9BTI - chains F and H of the 8 polymer chains in the assembly; structure by electron microscopy, 4.14 A resolution (low resolution: residue-level contacts below are approximate; hydrogen-bond / salt-bridge calls are withheld).

# Chain F
Name: Envelope glycoprotein gp41
From: Human immunodeficiency virus 1
Reference sequence: A0A8A0W558 (A0A8A0W558_9HIV1); residues 512-664 here correspond to UniProt positions 504-656 (UniProt number = residue number - 8)
Sequence (153 residues; row label = number of the first residue in the row):
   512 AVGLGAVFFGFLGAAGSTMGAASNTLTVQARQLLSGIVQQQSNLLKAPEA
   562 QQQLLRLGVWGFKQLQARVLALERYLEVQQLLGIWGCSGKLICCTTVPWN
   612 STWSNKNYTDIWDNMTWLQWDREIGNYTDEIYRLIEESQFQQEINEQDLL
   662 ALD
Disordered / not traced: 512-514, 544-562, 664
Sequence notes: conflict Asn535 (Ile527 in A0A8A0W558), Pro559 (Ile551 in A0A8A0W558), Gly569 (Thr561 in A0A8A0W558), Phe573 (Ile565 in A0A8A0W558), Glu588 (Lys580 in A0A8A0W558), Val589 (Asp581 in A0A8A0W558), Cys605 (Thr597 in A0A8A0W558), Thr613 (Ser605 in A0A8A0W558), Gly636 (Ser628 in A0A8A0W558), Glu648 (Gln640 in A0A8A0W558), Phe651 (Asn643 in A0A8A0W558), Ile655 (Lys647 in A0A8A0W558)
Cystine bridges: Cys598-Cys604

# Chain H
Name: Envelope glycoprotein gp120
From: Human immunodeficiency virus 1
Reference sequence: A0A8A0W558 (A0A8A0W558_9HIV1); the construct lacks a stretch of the UniProt sequence and is renumbered around it, so the offset changes along the chain: 31-137 = UniProt 29-135; 143-309 = UniProt 136-302; 312-321 = UniProt 303-312; 322-354 = UniProt 314-346; 3 more segments
Sequence (479 residues; row label = number of the first residue in the row; note: 25 numbers in that range are skipped by the numbering (no residue carries them; nothing is unmodelled there); a row labelled like 395A-395R holds insertion residues (395A, then the next letters in order)):
    29 GPAENLWVTVYYGVPVWREADTTLFCASDAKGYDTEAHNVWATHACVPTD
    79 PNPQEIYLENVTENFNMWKNNMVEQMHTDIISLWDESLKPCVKLTPLCVT
   129 LDCQAFNSS
   143 SHTNSSIAMQEMKNCSFNVTTELRDKKKKEYSLFYKLDIVQINKNGRQYR
   193 LINCNTSACTQICPKVSFEPIPIHFCAPAGFAILKCNEKHFNGTGPCKNV
   243 STVQCTHGIKPVVSTQLLLNGSLAEEEVVIRSENITDNAKTIIVQLAKPV
   293 KINCTRPNNMTRKSIRI
   312 GPGQTFYALG
  321A D
   322 IIGNIRKPYCNVSKREWNNTLQQVAAQLRKSFN
   356 NTTIVFEKSSGGDLEVTTHSFNCGGEFFYCNTSGLFNSTW
395A-395R TNSTWTNSTTGSNGTESN
   412 DTITLQCRIKQIINMWQRVGRCMYAPPIPGVIRCESNITGLLLTRDG
   460 GNSTQNETFRPGGGDMRDNWRSELYKYKVVQIEPLGVAPTHCKRRVVERR
   510 RRRR
Disordered / not traced: 29-30, 59-62, 143-149, 356-357, 395A-395R, 460-464, 505-513
Sequence notes: expression tag (29-30, 512-513); conflict Asn33 (Lys31 in A0A8A0W558), Asn80 (Arg78 in A0A8A0W558), Ile84 (Met82 in A0A8A0W558), 26 further conflict positions vs the reference (A0A8A0W558) not listed
Cystine bridges: Cys54-Cys74, Cys119-Cys205, Cys126-Cys196, Cys131-Cys157, Cys201-Cys433, Cys218-Cys247, Cys228-Cys239, Cys378-Cys445, Cys385-Cys418
Covalent attachments: N-acetylglucosamine (NAG) linked to Asn88, Asn135, Asn156, Asn160, Asn197, Asn234, Asn241, Asn295, Asn301, Asn332, Asn339, Asn386, Asn392, Asn448; glycan linked to Asn262

# Interface between chain F and chain H
Cross-chain cystine bridges: Cys605(F)-Cys501(H)
Residue-residue contacts - 80 pairs, chain F then chain H:
  Gly516(F) - Ala221(H)
  Val518(F) - Gly222(H)
  Phe519(F) - Tyr40(H)
  Phe520(F) - Gly41(H)
  Phe522(F) - Ile84(H)
  Phe522(F) - Thr244(H)
  Leu523(F) - Val42(H)
  Leu523(F) - Pro43(H)
  Leu523(F) - Trp45(H)
  Gly524(F) - Tyr85(H)
  Gly524(F) - Leu86(H)
  Ala526(F) - Pro43(H)
  Ala526(F) - Trp45(H)
  Ala526(F) - Leu86(H)
  Gly527(F) - Glu87(H)
  Gly527(F) - Val89(H)
  Leu537(F) - Gly41(H)
  Gln563(F) - Pro76(H)
  Leu565(F) - Ala73(H)
  Leu565(F) - Val75(H)
  Leu566(F) - Ala73(H)
  Leu566(F) - Glu114(H)
  Leu568(F) - Glu114(H)
  Val570(F) - Asp107(H)
  Val570(F) - Ser110(H)
  Trp571(F) - Leu52(H)
  Trp571(F) - Phe53(H)
  Trp571(F) - Cys54(H)
  Trp571(F) - Ala73(H)
  Trp571(F) - Leu111(H)
  Lys574(F) - Thr51(H)
  Lys574(F) - Asp107(H)
  Gln575(F) - Phe53(H)
  Gln577(F) - Thr51(H)
  Ala578(F) - Thr51(H)
  Ala578(F) - Pro220(H)
  Ala582(F) - Ala221(H)
  Arg585(F) - Glu492(H)
  Val589(F) - Leu494(H)
  Leu593(F) - Leu494(H)
  Trp596(F) - Val38(H)
  Trp596(F) - Leu494(H)
  Trp596(F) - Arg503(H)
  Leu602(F) - Tyr39(H)
  Leu602(F) - Tyr40(H)
  Ile603(F) - Val38(H)
  Ile603(F) - Tyr39(H)
  Cys604(F) - Thr37(H)
  Cys604(F) - Val38(H)
  Cys605(F) - Thr37(H)
  Cys605(F) - Cys501(H)  disulfide
  Cys605(F) - Lys502(H)
  Cys605(F) - Arg503(H)
  Thr606(F) - Trp35(H)
  Thr606(F) - Val36(H)
  Thr606(F) - Arg503(H)
  Thr607(F) - Trp35(H)
  Thr607(F) - Arg503(H)
  Val608(F) - Trp35(H)
  Val608(F) - Val36(H)
  Pro609(F) - Leu34(H)
  Pro609(F) - Trp35(H)
  Trp610(F) - Leu34(H)
  Trp610(F) - Pro498(H)
  Trp623(F) - Ala497(H)
  Trp623(F) - Pro498(H)
  Trp623(F) - Thr499(H)
  Trp628(F) - Val42(H)
  Trp628(F) - Pro43(H)
  Trp628(F) - Val44(H)
  Trp628(F) - Gly495(H)
  Trp628(F) - Val496(H)
  Leu629(F) - Trp45(H)
  Leu629(F) - Glu91(H)
  Trp631(F) - Val496(H)
  Trp631(F) - Ala497(H)
  Trp631(F) - Pro498(H)
  Asp632(F) - Val44(H)
  Ile635(F) - Val496(H)
  Ile646(F) - Val36(H)
Other interface residues (no listed pair), chain F (49 interface residues in all): Gly521, Ser534, Gly569, Tyr586, Gln590, Cys598, Ile642, Tyr643
Other interface residues (no listed pair), chain H (51 interface residues in all): His72, Cys74, Asn88, Lys117, Phe217, Gln490, Ile491, Pro493

# Overview
49 residues of chain F face 51 of chain H across their interface, with 1 disulfide bond. Covalently linked
N-acetylglucosamine: at Asn88(H), Asn135(H), Asn156(H), Asn160(H), Asn197(H) and Asn234(H) and 8 more.
Here chain F is Envelope glycoprotein gp41 and chain H is Envelope glycoprotein gp120, both from Human
immunodeficiency virus 1. Entry 9BTI (Rhesus Fab 40591-a.01 in complex with T250.4 RnS SOSIP Env) was
determined by electron microscopy together with 9BNK, 9BNM, 9BNP, 9BTH, 9BTJ, 9BTL and 9BTV from the same
study.
